PDB entry 8H00 | electron microscopy, 3.41 A resolution | chains A and C of the 9 polymer chains in the assembly

[Chain A (and C)]
Molecule: Spike glycoprotein
From: Severe acute respiratory syndrome coronavirus 2
Notes: chain C of this document is another copy of the same molecule, construct and numbering; everything in this record applies to it too
UniProtKB: P0DTC2 (SPIKE_SARS2); aligned to UniProt positions 1-1208 over residues 1-1208
Chain sequence (1286 residues; numbered 1 to 1288 plus 7 insertion-coded residues; 9 numbers in that range are skipped by the numbering (no residue carries them; nothing is unmodelled there); the number before each row is that of its first residue; a row labelled like 210A-210G holds insertion residues (210A, then the next letters in order)):
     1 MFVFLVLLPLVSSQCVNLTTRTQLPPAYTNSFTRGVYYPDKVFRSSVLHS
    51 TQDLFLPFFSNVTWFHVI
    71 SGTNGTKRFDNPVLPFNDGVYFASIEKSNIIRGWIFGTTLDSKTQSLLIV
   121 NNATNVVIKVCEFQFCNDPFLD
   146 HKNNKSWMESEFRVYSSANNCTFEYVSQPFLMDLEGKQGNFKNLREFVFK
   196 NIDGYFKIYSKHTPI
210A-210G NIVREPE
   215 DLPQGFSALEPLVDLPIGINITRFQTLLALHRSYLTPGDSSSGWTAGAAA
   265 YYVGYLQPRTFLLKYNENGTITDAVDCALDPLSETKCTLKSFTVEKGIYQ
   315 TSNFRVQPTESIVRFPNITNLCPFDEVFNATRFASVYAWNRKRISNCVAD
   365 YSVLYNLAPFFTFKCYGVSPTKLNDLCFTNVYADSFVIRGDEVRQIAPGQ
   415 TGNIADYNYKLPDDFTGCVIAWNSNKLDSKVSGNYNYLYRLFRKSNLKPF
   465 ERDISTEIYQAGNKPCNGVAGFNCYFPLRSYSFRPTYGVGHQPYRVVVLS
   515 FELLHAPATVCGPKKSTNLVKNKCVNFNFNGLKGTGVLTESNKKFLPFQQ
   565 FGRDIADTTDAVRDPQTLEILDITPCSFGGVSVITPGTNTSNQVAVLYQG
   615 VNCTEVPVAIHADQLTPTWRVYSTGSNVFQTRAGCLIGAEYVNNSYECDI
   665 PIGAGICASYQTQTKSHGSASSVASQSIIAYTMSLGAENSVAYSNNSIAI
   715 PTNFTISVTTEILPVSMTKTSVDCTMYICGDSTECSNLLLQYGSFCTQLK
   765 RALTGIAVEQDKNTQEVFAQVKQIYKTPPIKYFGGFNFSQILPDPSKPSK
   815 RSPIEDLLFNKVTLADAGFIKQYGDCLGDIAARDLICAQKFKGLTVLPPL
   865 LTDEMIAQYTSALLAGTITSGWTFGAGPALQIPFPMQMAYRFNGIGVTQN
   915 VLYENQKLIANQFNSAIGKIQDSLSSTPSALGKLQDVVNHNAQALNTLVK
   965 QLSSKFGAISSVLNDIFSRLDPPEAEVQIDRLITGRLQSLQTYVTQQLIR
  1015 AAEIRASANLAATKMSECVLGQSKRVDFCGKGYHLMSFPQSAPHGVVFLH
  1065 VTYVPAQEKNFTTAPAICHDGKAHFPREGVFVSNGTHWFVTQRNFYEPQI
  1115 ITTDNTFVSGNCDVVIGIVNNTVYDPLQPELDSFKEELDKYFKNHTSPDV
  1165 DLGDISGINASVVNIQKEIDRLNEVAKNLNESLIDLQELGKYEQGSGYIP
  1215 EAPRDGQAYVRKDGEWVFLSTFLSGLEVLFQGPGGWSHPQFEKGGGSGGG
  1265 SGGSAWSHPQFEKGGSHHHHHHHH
Disordered / not traced: 1-14, 71-76, 146-152, 177-184, 210A-210G, 248-256, 621-640, 676-690, 828-852, 1148-1288 (chain C: 1-14, 71-76, 146-152, 177-184, 210A-210G, 248-256, 621-640, 676-690, 828-851, 1148-1288)
Construct notes: variant Val67 (Ala in P0DTC2), Ile95 (Thr in P0DTC2), Asp142 (Tyr145 in P0DTC2), Ile210B (Leu212 in P0DTC2), Asp339 (Gly in P0DTC2), Leu371 (Ser in P0DTC2), Pro373 (Ser in P0DTC2), Phe375 (Ser in P0DTC2), Asn417 (Lys in P0DTC2), Lys440 (Asn in P0DTC2), Ser446 (Gly in P0DTC2), Asn477 (Ser in P0DTC2), Lys478 (Thr in P0DTC2), Ala484 (Glu in P0DTC2), Arg493 (Gln in P0DTC2), Ser496 (Gly in P0DTC2), Arg498 (Gln in P0DTC2), Tyr501 (Asn in P0DTC2), His505 (Tyr in P0DTC2), Lys547 (Thr in P0DTC2), Gly614 (Asp in P0DTC2), Tyr655 (His in P0DTC2), Lys679 (Asn in P0DTC2), His681 (Pro in P0DTC2), Lys764 (Asn in P0DTC2), Tyr796 (Asp in P0DTC2), Lys856 (Asn in P0DTC2), His954 (Gln in P0DTC2), Lys969 (Asn in P0DTC2), Phe981 (Leu in P0DTC2); insertion (210E-210G); engineered mutation Gly682 (Arg in P0DTC2), Ser683 (Arg in P0DTC2), Ser685 (Arg in P0DTC2), Pro817 (Phe in P0DTC2), Pro892 (Ala in P0DTC2), Pro899 (Ala in P0DTC2), Pro942 (Ala in P0DTC2), Pro986 (Lys in P0DTC2), Pro987 (Val in P0DTC2); expression tag (1209-1288)
Swiss-Prot annotation at these positions:
  - region: Asn280 to Cys301 (Putative superantigen), Arg403 to Asp405 (Integrin-binding motif), Asn448 to Phe456 (Immunodominant HLA epitope recognized by the CD8+), Ser816 to Tyr837 (Fusion peptide 1), Lys835 to Phe855 (Fusion peptide 2), Asp1163 to Glu1202 (Heptad repeat 2)
  - site: Arg815, Ser816 (Cleavage)
  - glycosylation: Asn17 (N-linked (GlcNAc...) (complex) asparagine), Asn61 (N-linked (GlcNAc...) (hybrid) asparagine), Asn74 (N-linked (GlcNAc...) (complex) asparagine), Asn122 (N-linked (GlcNAc...) (hybrid) asparagine), Asn149 (N-linked (GlcNAc...) (complex) asparagine), Asn165 (N-linked (GlcNAc...) (complex) asparagine), Asn234 (N-linked (GlcNAc...) (high mannose) asparagine), Asn282 (N-linked (GlcNAc...) (complex) asparagine), Thr323 (O-linked (GalNAc) threonine), Ser325 (O-linked (HexNAc...) serine), Asn331 (N-linked (GlcNAc...) (complex) asparagine), Asn343 (N-linked (GlcNAc...) (complex) asparagine), Asn603 (N-linked (GlcNAc...) (hybrid) asparagine), Asn616 (N-linked (GlcNAc...) (complex) asparagine), Asn657 (N-linked (GlcNAc...) (complex) asparagine), Thr676 (O-linked (GlcNAc...) threonine), Thr678 (O-linked (GlcNAc...) threonine), Asn709 (N-linked (GlcNAc...) (high mannose) asparagine), Asn717 (N-linked (GlcNAc...) (hybrid) asparagine), Asn801 (N-linked (GlcNAc...) (hybrid) asparagine) and 6 more in UniProt
Cystine bridges: Cys15-Cys136, Cys131-Cys166, Cys291-Cys301, Cys336-Cys361, Cys379-Cys432, Cys391-Cys525, Cys480-Cys488, Cys538-Cys590, Cys617-Cys649, Cys662-Cys671, Cys738-Cys760, Cys743-Cys749, Cys1032-Cys1043, Cys1082-Cys1126
Glycans and other covalent adducts: N-acetylglucosamine (NAG) linked to Asn61, Asn234, Asn282, Asn331, Asn709, Asn717, Asn801, Asn1074, Asn1098, Asn1134
What the authors report for this chain:
  - post-translational modification sites: Asn165, Asn343

[How chain A and chain C interact]
Residue-residue contacts - 132 pairs, chain A then chain C:
  Gln314(A) with Lys764(C)
  Asn317(A) with Asp737(C), hydrogen bond
  Arg319(A) with Asp737(C), salt bridge; Thr739(C), hydrogen bond; Met740(C)
  Gly381(A) with Arg983(C)
  Val382(A) with Ser982(C); Arg983(C), hydrogen bond (backbone-backbone)
  Ser383(A) with Arg983(C)
  Lys386(A) with Asn978(C); Ser982(C)
  Leu455(A) with Gly502(C)
  Phe456(A) with Pro499(C); Thr500(C); Tyr501(C)
  Lys458(A) with Phe374(C)
  Ala475(A) with Lys440(C)
  Gly476(A) with Lys440(C)
  Asn477(A) with Lys440(C)
  Phe486(A) with Val445(C), hydrophobic
  Tyr489(A) with Pro499(C); Thr500(C), hydrogen bond
  Arg493(A) with Thr500(C), hydrogen bond (side chain-backbone)
  Leu517(A) with Arg983(C)
  Lys547(A) with Asn978(C), hydrogen bond (backbone-side chain)
  Lys557(A) with Phe43(C)
  Lys558(A) with Phe43(C); Asn282(C)
  Phe559(A) with Phe43(C), hydrophobic
  Leu560(A) with Glu224(C)
  Phe562(A) with Asp40(C); Lys41(C), hydrogen bond (backbone-side chain); Glu224(C); Pro225(C), hydrophobic
  Gln563(A) with Lys41(C); Val42(C), hydrogen bond (side chain-backbone); Phe43(C)
  Gln564(A) with Lys41(C), hydrogen bond (backbone-backbone)
  Phe565(A) with Phe43(C), hydrogen bond (backbone-backbone)
  Gly566(A) with Phe43(C)
  Arg567(A) with Phe43(C), hydrogen bond (backbone-backbone)
  Ile569(A) with Lys854(C); Lys964(C)
  Ala570(A) with Lys856(C); Val963(C); Ser967(C)
  Phe592(A) with Met740(C), hydrophobic; Phe855(C)
  Gln613(A) with Leu861(C)
  Pro665(A) with Leu864(C), hydrophobic
  Ala668(A) with Pro863(C), hydrogen bond (backbone-backbone); Leu864(C)
  Gly669(A) with Leu864(C), hydrogen bond (backbone-backbone); Met869(C)
  Met697(A) with Met869(C), hydrophobic
  Leu699(A) with Ile788(C), hydrophobic; Met869(C), hydrophobic; Gln872(C); Tyr873(C)
  Gly700(A) with Lys786(C)
  Ala701(A) with Lys786(C); Gln787(C); Ile788(C), hydrogen bond (backbone-backbone)
  Glu702(A) with Ile788(C); Gln872(C)
  Asn703(A) with Gln787(C); Ile788(C), hydrogen bond (backbone-backbone); Tyr789(C); Lys790(C), hydrogen bond (backbone-backbone)
  Ser704(A) with Lys790(C)
  Val705(A) with Thr883(C); Ala893(C), hydrophobic
  Ala706(A) with Gln895(C)
  Tyr707(A) with Pro792(C), hydrophobic; Tyr796(C); Phe797(C); Thr883(C); Ile896(C); Pro897(C), hydrophobic; Phe898(C)
  Asn709(A) with Pro897(C)
  Ser711(A) with Gln895(C); Pro897(C)
  Ile712(A) with Gln895(C); Ile896(C), hydrophobic
  Ala713(A) with Leu894(C); Gln895(C), hydrogen bond (backbone-backbone)
  Pro715(A) with Leu894(C), hydrophobic
  Gln957(A) with Arg765(C)
  Thr961(A) with Arg765(C), hydrogen bond
  Gln965(A) with Phe759(C)
  Ser968(A) with Tyr756(C); Gly757(C)
  Lys969(A) with Gln755(C)
  Phe970(A) with Gln755(C)
  Arg995(A) with Asp994(C), salt bridge
  Thr1006(A) with Gln1005(C)
  Gln1010(A) with Leu1012(C)
  Glu1017(A) with Arg1019(C), salt bridge
  Arg1039(A) with Thr1027(C); Glu1031(C), salt bridge; Arg1039(C)
  Val1040(A) with Ser1030(C), hydrogen bond (backbone-side chain); Glu1031(C); Leu1034(C)
  Asp1041(A) with Gly889(C); Ser1030(C)
  Lys1045(A) with Gly889(C)
  Gly1046(A) with Ala890(C)
  Tyr1047(A) with Ala890(C)
  Pro1069(A) with Ala890(C); Pro892(C)
  Glu1072(A) with Pro892(C); Leu894(C)
  Asn1074(A) with Gln895(C)
  Thr1077(A) with Met900(C), hydrogen bond
  Pro1079(A) with Tyr917(C)
  Phe1089(A) with Asn914(C); Tyr917(C), hydrophobic
  Pro1090(A) with Gln913(C)
  Val1094(A) with Met900(C), hydrophobic; Tyr904(C)
  Arg1107(A) with Tyr904(C); Asn907(C); Gln913(C)
  Phe1121(A) with Asn914(C)
  Ser1123(A) with Asn914(C), hydrogen bond; Glu918(C), hydrogen bond
  Val1128(A) with Glu918(C)
  Val1129(A) with Tyr917(C)
  Leu1141(A) with Leu1141(C), hydrophobic
  Leu1145(A) with Glu1144(C)
Also at the interface, not in a pair above, chain A (99 interface residues in all): Tyr421, Asn487, Thr549, Asp571, Thr572, Ala647, Ile666, Gly667, Ile670, Ser708, Asn710, Thr1009, Ile1013, Lys1038, Phe1042, Val1068, Arg1091, Ile1130
Also at the interface, not in a pair above, chain C (97 interface residues in all): Tyr38, Arg44, Asn439, Val503, Gln506, Ser735, Asp745, Ser758, Gln762, Thr768, Gly857, Pro862, Leu865, Trp886, Gly891, Thr912, Gln920, Phe981, Leu984, Thr1009, Gly1035, Lys1038, Asp1118

[Overview]
Chain A and chain C form an interface of 99 and 97 residues respectively, with 22 hydrogen bonds and 4 salt
bridges. Polar pairs include Arg319(A)-Asp737(C), Arg995(A)-Asp994(C) and Glu1017(A)-Arg1019(C).
N-acetylglucosamine is covalently linked to Asn61(A), Asn234(A), Asn282(A), Asn331(A), Asn709(A) and Asn717(A)
and 4 more. The paper reports modification sites Asn165(A) and Asn343(A).
Chain A and chain C are both Spike glycoprotein (Severe acute respiratory syndrome coronavirus 2); the
structure, SARS-CoV-2 Omicron BA.1 Spike glycoprotein in complex with rabbit monoclonal antibody 1H1 Fab in
the class ..., was determined by electron microscopy together with 8H01 and 8ITU from the same study.
